Entry 4YP1 (X-ray diffraction, 2.65 A resolution); this record covers chains A and B.

== Chain A (and B) ==
Name: Stimulator of interferon genes protein
Source organism: Mus musculus
Notes: chain B of this document is another copy of the same molecule, construct and numbering; everything in this record applies to it too
UniProtKB: Q3TBT3 (STING_MOUSE); numbering as in UniProt (aligned over 138-344)
Sequence (210 residues; numbered 135 to 344; the number before each row is that of its first residue):
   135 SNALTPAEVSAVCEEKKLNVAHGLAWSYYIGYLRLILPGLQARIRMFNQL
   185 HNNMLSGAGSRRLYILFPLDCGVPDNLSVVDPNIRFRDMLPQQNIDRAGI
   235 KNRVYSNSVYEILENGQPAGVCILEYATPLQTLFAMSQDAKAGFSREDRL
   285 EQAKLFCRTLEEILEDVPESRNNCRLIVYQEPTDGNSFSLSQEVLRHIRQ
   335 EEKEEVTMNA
Disordered / not traced: 135-152, 317-321, 336-344 (chain B: 135-152, 335-344)
Sequence notes: expression tag (135-137)
Residues lining bound ligands: 2BA ((2R,3R,3aS,5R,7aR,9R,10R,10aS,12R,14aR)-2,9-bis(6-amino-9H-purin-9-yl)octahydro-2H,7H-difuro[3,2-d:3',2'-j][1,3,7,9,2,8 ]tetraoxadiphosphacyclododecine-3,5,10,12-tetrol 5,12-dioxide): Ser-161, Tyr-162, Gly-165, Tyr-166, Arg-231, Ile-234, Arg-237, Val-238, Tyr-239, Ser-240, Thr-262, Pro-263, Thr-266
Swiss-Prot annotation at these positions:
  - region: Glu-339 to Ala-344 (C-terminal tail (CTT))
  - binding site (3',3'-c-di-GMP): Gly-165, Arg-237 to Ser-240, Thr-262
  - binding site (2',3'-cUAMP): Tyr-166, Arg-237, Thr-262
  - binding site (3',3'-cGAMP): Tyr-166, Arg-237
  - binding site (2',3'-cGAMP): Arg-237, Thr-262
  - modified residue: Ser-240 (Phosphoserine)
  - cross-link (Glycyl lysine isopeptide (Lys-Gly)): Lys-150 (interchain with G-Cter in ubiquitin), Lys-235 (interchain with G-Cter in ubiquitin), Lys-337 (interchain with G-Cter in SUMO)

== Interface between chain A and chain B ==
Contacting residue pairs - 63 pairs, chain A then chain B:
  Asn-153(A) / Asn-153(B)
  Asn-153(A) / Val-154(B)
  Val-154(A) / Asn-153(B)
  Val-154(A) / Gly-157(B)
  Trp-160(A) / Thr-266(B)
  Trp-160(A) / Met-270(B)  hydrophobic
  Trp-160(A) / Asp-273(B)
  Trp-160(A) / Ala-276(B)  hydrophobic
  Ser-161(A) / Thr-266(B)
  Val-207(A) / Ala-232(B)  hydrophobic
  Pro-208(A) / Ala-232(B)
  Asp-209(A) / Asp-230(B)
  Asp-209(A) / Arg-231(B)  salt bridge
  Asp-209(A) / Ala-232(B)  hydrogen bond (side chain-backbone)
  Asp-209(A) / Gly-233(B)  hydrogen bond (backbone-backbone)
  Asn-210(A) / Lys-235(B)  hydrogen bond
  Leu-211(A) / Gly-233(B)
  Phe-220(A) / Lys-235(B)
  Met-223(A) / Lys-235(B)
  Asp-230(A) / Asp-209(B)
  Arg-231(A) / Asp-209(B)  salt bridge
  Arg-231(A) / Thr-262(B)
  Arg-231(A) / Gln-265(B)  hydrogen bond
  Ala-232(A) / Val-207(B)  hydrophobic
  Ala-232(A) / Pro-208(B)
  Ala-232(A) / Asp-209(B)  hydrogen bond (backbone-side chain)
  Ala-232(A) / Glu-259(B)
  Ala-232(A) / Tyr-260(B)  hydrogen bond (backbone-backbone)
  Ala-232(A) / Gln-265(B)
  Gly-233(A) / Asp-209(B)  hydrogen bond (backbone-backbone)
  Gly-233(A) / Ser-242(B)
  Gly-233(A) / Tyr-244(B)  hydrogen bond (backbone-side chain)
  Ile-234(A) / Ser-240(B)
  Ile-234(A) / Ser-242(B)
  Ile-234(A) / Glu-259(B)
  Lys-235(A) / Asn-210(B)  hydrogen bond
  Lys-235(A) / Phe-220(B)
  Lys-235(A) / Met-223(B)
  Lys-235(A) / Ser-242(B)  hydrogen bond (backbone-side chain)
  Lys-235(A) / Tyr-244(B)
  Asn-236(A) / Met-223(B)
  Arg-237(A) / Thr-262(B)
  Val-238(A) / Gln-226(B)
  Val-238(A) / Val-238(B)  hydrophobic
  Ser-240(A) / Ile-234(B)
  Ser-242(A) / Lys-235(B)  hydrogen bond (side chain-backbone)
  Tyr-244(A) / Gly-233(B)  hydrogen bond (side chain-backbone)
  Tyr-244(A) / Lys-235(B)
  Glu-259(A) / Ala-232(B)
  Glu-259(A) / Ile-234(B)
  Tyr-260(A) / Ala-232(B)  hydrogen bond (backbone-backbone)
  Thr-262(A) / Arg-231(B)
  Thr-262(A) / Ala-232(B)
  Thr-262(A) / Arg-237(B)
  Gln-265(A) / Arg-231(B)  hydrogen bond
  Thr-266(A) / Gly-157(B)
  Thr-266(A) / Trp-160(B)
  Thr-266(A) / Ser-161(B)
  Ala-269(A) / Ile-164(B)  hydrophobic
  Met-270(A) / His-156(B)
  Met-270(A) / Gly-157(B)
  Met-270(A) / Trp-160(B)  hydrophobic
  Asp-273(A) / Trp-160(B)
Interface residues without a listed pair, chain A (38 interface residues in all): His-156, Gly-157, Ile-164, Tyr-166, Gln-226, Leu-258, Ala-276
Interface residues without a listed pair, chain B (40 interface residues in all): Leu-158, Tyr-166, Arg-168, Leu-211, Asn-236, Leu-258, Ala-269

== In short ==
The interface between chain A and chain B involves 38 residues on one side and 40 on the other, with 14
hydrogen bonds and 2 salt bridges. Among the polar pairs are Asp-209(A)/Arg-231(B), Asp-209(A)/Ala-232(B) and
Asn-210(A)/Lys-235(B). Ligands of chain A: compound 2BA.
Chain A and chain B are both Stimulator of interferon genes protein (Mus musculus); the structure, Misting
with CDA, was determined by X-ray diffraction (same publication as 5F29).
